9DBJ - chains A and C of the 4 polymer chains in the assembly; structure by X-ray diffraction, 2.41 A resolution.

[Chain A (and C)]
Protein: HalB
Source organism: Rhodobacteraceae bacterium QY30
Notes: engineered mutation(s): R164A; chain C of this document is another copy of the same molecule, construct and numbering; everything in this record applies to it too
Amino-acid sequence (229 residues; row label = number of the first residue in the row; numbers below 1 keep their minus sign (Ser-1 is residue -1)):
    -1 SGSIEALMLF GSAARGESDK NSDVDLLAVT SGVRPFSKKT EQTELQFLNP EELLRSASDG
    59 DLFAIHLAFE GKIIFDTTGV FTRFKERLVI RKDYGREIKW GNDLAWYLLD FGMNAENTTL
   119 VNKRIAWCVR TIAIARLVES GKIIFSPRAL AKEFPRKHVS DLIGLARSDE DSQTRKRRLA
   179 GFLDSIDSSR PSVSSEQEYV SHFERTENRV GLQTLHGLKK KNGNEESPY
Not modelled in the structure: -1 to 0, 219-227 (chain C: -1 to 0, 167, 219-227)
Ion coordination: Mn2+ site 1: Asp21, Asp23, Glu42 (together with A1A3G, F2A); Mn2+ site 2: Asp21, Asp23 (together with F2A)
Small-molecule neighbours:
  - A1A3G ((2R)-3-(4-{[(S)-{[(2R,3R,5R)-5-(6-amino-9H-purin-9-yl)-3-hydroxyoxolan-2-yl]methoxy}(hydroxy)phosphoryl]oxy}phenyl)-2-{[(2R)-pyrrolidine-2-carbonyl]amino}propanoic acid (non-preferred name)): Phe8, Asp23, Glu42, Gln44, Phe61, Lys121, Arg122, Trp125, Arg207, Val208, Gln211
  - F2A (2'-deoxy-5'-O-[(S)-hydroxy{[(S)-hydroxy(phosphonooxy)phosphoryl]methyl}phosphoryl]adenosine): Phe8, Gly9, Ser10, Arg13, Ser20, Asp21, Asp23, Leu60, Phe61, His64, Trp125, Arg128, Thr129, Ile132, Phe143, Pro145, Arg165
What the authors report for this chain:
  - Mn2+ coordination: Asp21, Asp23
  - catalytic residues: Tyr227
  - binding site for F2A: His64, Thr129
  - binding site for 2'-deoxyadenosine-5'-monophosphate: Phe61
  - post-translational modification sites: Tyr227

[Interface between chain A and chain C]
Contacting residue pairs (28; chain A residue first):
  Ser1(A) - Gln40(C)
  Ile2(A) - Val22(C)  hydrophobic
  Ile2(A) - Glu39(C)
  Ile2(A) - Gln40(C)
  Ile2(A) - Thr41(C)
  Leu7(A) - Ile72(C)  hydrophobic
  Val22(A) - Ile2(C)  hydrophobic
  Val22(A) - Leu5(C)  hydrophobic
  Val22(A) - Phe73(C)  hydrophobic
  Leu24(A) - Leu24(C)  hydrophobic
  Phe34(A) - Glu39(C)
  Lys36(A) - Thr38(C)
  Thr38(A) - Lys36(C)  hydrogen bond
  Thr38(A) - Phe45(C)
  Glu39(A) - Ile2(C)
  Glu39(A) - Phe34(C)
  Glu39(A) - Phe45(C)
  Gln40(A) - Ser1(C)
  Gln40(A) - Ile2(C)
  Gln40(A) - Thr28(C)
  Thr41(A) - Ile2(C)
  Thr41(A) - Leu43(C)
  Leu43(A) - Thr38(C)
  Leu43(A) - Thr41(C)
  Phe45(A) - Thr38(C)
  Phe45(A) - Glu39(C)
  Ile72(A) - Leu7(C)  hydrophobic
  Ile72(A) - Ile72(C)  hydrophobic
Also at the interface, not in a pair above, chain A (18 interface residues in all): Leu5, Ala11, Thr28, Phe73
Also at the interface, not in a pair above, chain C (20 interface residues in all): Ala11, Asp17, Lys18

[Overview]
Chain A and chain C form an interface of 18 and 20 residues respectively, with 1 hydrogen bond. Its one
hydrogen-bonded contact is Thr38(A)-Lys36(C). Bound to chain A: compound A1A3G and compound F2A. The paper
reports the catalytic residue Tyr227(A); a binding site for F2A at His64(A) and Thr129(A).
Chain A and chain C are both HalB (Rhodobacteraceae bacterium QY30); the structure, Structure of Hailong HalB
R164A mutant with non-hydrolyzable dATP, was determined by X-ray diffraction together with 9DBH, 9DBI and 9NYI
from the same study.
